2UX4 - chains L and M of the 3 polymer chains in the assembly; structure by X-ray diffraction, 2.51 A resolution.

Chain L:
Name: Reaction center protein L chain
From: Rhodobacter sphaeroides
Reference sequence: P0C0Y8 (RCEL_RHOSH); numbering as in UniProt (aligned over 1-281)
Chain sequence (281 residues; numbered 1 to 281; the number before each row is that of its first residue):
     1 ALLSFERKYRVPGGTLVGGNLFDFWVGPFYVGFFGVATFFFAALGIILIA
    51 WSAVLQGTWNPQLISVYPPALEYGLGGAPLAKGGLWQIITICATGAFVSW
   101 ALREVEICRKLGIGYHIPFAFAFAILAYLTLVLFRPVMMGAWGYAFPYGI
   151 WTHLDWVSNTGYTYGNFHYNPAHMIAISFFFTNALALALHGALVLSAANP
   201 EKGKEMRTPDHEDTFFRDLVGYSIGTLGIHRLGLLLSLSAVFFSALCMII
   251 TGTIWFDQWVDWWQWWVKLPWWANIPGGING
Ion coordination: bacteriochlorophyll a Mg site 1 near His-153 (its only coordinating residue here); bacteriochlorophyll a Mg site 2 near His-173 (its only coordinating residue here); Fe ion: His-190, His-230 (shared with His-219(M), Glu-234(M), His-266(M) of chain M)
Ligand contacts:
  - bacteriochlorophyll a (BCL), molecule 1: Ile-46, Ile-49, Tyr-128, Leu-131, Phe-146, Ile-150, Trp-151, His-153, Leu-154, Trp-156, Val-157
  - bacteriochlorophyll a (BCL), molecule 2: Phe-97, Phe-121, Ala-124, Ile-125, Ala-127, Tyr-128, Leu-131, Trp-156, Val-157, Ser-158, Thr-160, Gly-161, Tyr-162, Asn-166, Phe-167, His-168, His-173, Ala-176, Ile-177, Phe-180, Phe-181, Val-241, Ser-244, Ala-245, Cys-247, Met-248
  - bacteriochlorophyll a (BCL), molecule 3: Val-157, Tyr-162, His-168, Phe-181
  - bacteriochlorophyll a (BCL), molecule 4: His-168, Met-174, Ile-177, Ser-178, Phe-181, Thr-182, Leu-185
  - bacteriopheophytin a (BPH), molecule 1: Thr-38, Phe-41, Ala-42, Gly-45, Ile-49, Ile-89, Cys-92, Ala-93, Ala-96, Phe-97, Trp-100, Glu-104, Ile-117, Ala-120, Phe-121, Phe-123, Ala-124, Tyr-128, Phe-146, Tyr-148, Gly-149, Ile-150, His-153, Phe-180, Ser-237, Leu-238, Val-241
  - bacteriopheophytin a (BPH), molecule 2: Phe-181, Ala-184, Leu-185, Ala-188, Leu-189, Phe-216, Leu-219, Val-220
  - heptane-1,2,3-triol (HTO): Trp-86, Gln-87, Thr-90, Ile-91, Thr-94, Leu-133, Trp-142
  - ubiquinone-10 (U10): Phe-29, Tyr-30, Val-31, Gly-35, Trp-100, Arg-103
  - ubiquinone-2 (UQ2): Thr-182, Leu-185, Ala-186, Leu-189, His-190, Leu-193, Val-194, Glu-212, Asp-213, Phe-216, Tyr-222, Ser-223, Ile-224, Gly-225, Thr-226, Ile-229, Leu-232

Chain M:
Name: Reaction center protein M chain
From: Rhodobacter sphaeroides
Reference sequence: P0C0Y9 (RCEM_RHOSH); residues 1-307 here = UniProt positions 1-307
Chain sequence (307 residues; numbered 1 to 307; the number before each row is that of its first residue):
     1 AEYQNIFSQVQVRGPADLGMTEDVNLANRSGVGPFSTLLGWFGNAQLGPI
    51 YLGSLGVLSLFSGLMWFFTIGIWFWYQAGWNPAVFLRDLFFFSLEPPAPE
   101 YGLSFAAPLKEGGLWLIASFFMFVAVWSWWGRTYLRAQALGMGKHTAWAF
   151 LSAIWLWMVLGFIRPILMGSWSEAVPYGIFSHLDWTNNFSLVHGNLFYNP
   201 FHGLSIAFLYGSALLFAMHGATILAVSRFGGERELEQIADRGTAAERAAL
   251 FWRWTMGFNATMEGIHRWAIWMAVLVTLTGGIGILLSGTVVDNWYVWGQN
   301 HGMAPLN
Not modelled in the structure: 304-307
Ion coordination: bacteriochlorophyll a Mg site 1 near His-182 (its only coordinating residue here); bacteriochlorophyll a Mg site 2 near His-202 (its only coordinating residue here); Fe ion: His-219, Glu-234, His-266 (shared with His-190(L), His-230(L) of chain L)
Ligand contacts:
  - bacteriochlorophyll a (BCL), molecule 1: Trp-66, Met-122, Val-126, Phe-150, Ala-153, Ile-154, Leu-156, Trp-157, Leu-160, Trp-185, Thr-186, Asn-187, Phe-189, Ser-190, Asn-195, Leu-196, Phe-197, His-202, Ser-205, Ile-206, Leu-209, Tyr-210, Val-276, Thr-277, Gly-280, Gly-281, Gly-283, Ile-284
  - bacteriochlorophyll a (BCL), molecule 2: Phe-67, Leu-89, Met-122, Trp-157, Leu-160, Val-175, Ile-179, His-182, Leu-183, Trp-185, Thr-186
  - bacteriochlorophyll a (BCL), molecule 3: Thr-186, Phe-197, Leu-209, Tyr-210
  - bacteriochlorophyll a (BCL), molecule 4: Phe-197, Gly-203, Ile-206, Ala-207, Tyr-210, Gly-211, Leu-214
  - bacteriopheophytin a (BPH), molecule 1: Ser-59, Leu-60, Gly-63, Leu-64, Trp-66, Phe-67, Ala-125, Val-126, Trp-129, Thr-133, Thr-146, Ala-149, Phe-150, Ala-153, Ala-273, Val-274, Val-276, Thr-277
  - bacteriopheophytin a (BPH), molecule 2: Tyr-210, Ala-213, Leu-214, Ala-217, Met-218, Trp-252, Thr-255, Met-256
  - spheroidene (SPO): Trp-66, Phe-67, Phe-68, Ile-70, Gly-71, Phe-74, Trp-75, Phe-85, Leu-89, Phe-105, Trp-115, Leu-116, Ser-119, Phe-120, Met-122, Phe-123, Trp-157, Met-158, Leu-160, Gly-161, Phe-162, Trp-171, Val-175, Tyr-177, Gly-178, Ile-179, His-182
  - ubiquinone-10 (U10): Leu-214, Leu-215, Met-218, His-219, Thr-222, Ile-223, Ala-245, Ala-248, Ala-249, Trp-252, Met-256, Phe-258, Asn-259, Ala-260, Thr-261, Met-262, Ile-265, Trp-268, Met-272

How chain L and chain M interact:
Pairs across the interface (217; chain L residue first):
  Leu-3(L) with Leu-250(M), hydrophobic; Arg-253(M); Asn-259(M)
  Phe-5(L) with Arg-241(M); Glu-246(M)
  Glu-6(L) with Leu-250(M); Arg-253(M); Trp-254(M), hydrogen bond
  Lys-8(L) with Glu-246(M), salt bridge
  Tyr-9(L) with Thr-243(M), hydrogen bond; Glu-246(M), hydrogen bond; Arg-247(M); Leu-250(M), hydrophobic; Trp-254(M)
  Arg-10(L) with Trp-254(M)
  Trp-25(L) with Trp-254(M)
  Pro-28(L) with Arg-253(M); Trp-254(M); Gly-257(M)
  Phe-29(L) with Trp-254(M); Thr-255(M); Met-256(M); Gly-257(M)
  Tyr-30(L) with Trp-254(M), hydrogen bond (backbone-backbone)
  Gln-62(L) with His-301(M)
  Trp-100(L) with Thr-255(M)
  Arg-103(L) with Trp-254(M), hydrogen bond (side chain-backbone); Thr-255(M), hydrogen bond (side chain-backbone)
  Glu-104(L) with Phe-251(M); Thr-255(M)
  Ile-107(L) with Phe-251(M), hydrophobic; Trp-254(M), hydrophobic; Thr-255(M)
  Cys-108(L) with Phe-251(M), hydrophobic
  Lys-110(L) with Trp-254(M)
  Leu-111(L) with Arg-247(M), hydrogen bond (backbone-side chain); Leu-250(M); Phe-251(M); Trp-254(M), hydrophobic
  Gly-112(L) with Arg-228(M), hydrogen bond (backbone-side chain); Phe-229(M)
  Ile-113(L) with Ala-225(M); Val-226(M), hydrophobic; Arg-228(M); Phe-229(M), hydrophobic; Arg-247(M); Phe-251(M), hydrophobic
  Gly-114(L) with Ala-225(M), hydrogen bond (backbone-backbone); Arg-228(M)
  His-116(L) with Gln-4(M), hydrogen bond (side chain-backbone); Ala-221(M); Leu-224(M); Ala-225(M)
  Ile-117(L) with Ala-221(M), hydrophobic; Thr-222(M); Phe-251(M), hydrophobic; Trp-252(M), hydrophobic
  Trp-151(L) with Phe-197(M)
  Leu-154(L) with Phe-197(M)
  Asp-155(L) with Tyr-198(M)
  Ser-158(L) with Phe-197(M)
  Tyr-162(L) with Asn-187(M), hydrogen bond; Leu-191(M)
  Asn-166(L) with Leu-183(M); Asn-187(M)
  His-168(L) with Leu-183(M), hydrogen bond (side chain-backbone); Thr-186(M)
  Tyr-169(L) with Phe-180(M); Asp-184(M), hydrogen bond
  Met-174(L) with Phe-180(M), hydrophobic; Leu-183(M), hydrophobic
  Phe-180(L) with Leu-209(M); Ala-213(M), hydrophobic
  Asn-183(L) with Ser-212(M); Ala-213(M); Phe-216(M)
  Ala-184(L) with Ala-273(M)
  Ala-186(L) with Phe-216(M)
  Leu-187(L) with Ser-212(M); Phe-216(M); Ala-269(M)
  Ala-188(L) with Ala-273(M)
  His-190(L) with Phe-216(M); His-219(M), hydrogen bond; Glu-234(M), salt bridge; His-266(M), hydrogen bond
  Gly-191(L) with His-266(M)
  Ala-192(L) with His-145(M); Thr-146(M); Ile-270(M), hydrophobic
  Val-194(L) with Glu-234(M); Leu-235(M); His-266(M)
  Leu-195(L) with His-145(M); Glu-263(M); His-266(M); Arg-267(M); Ile-270(M), hydrophobic
  Ser-196(L) with Met-142(M); Gly-143(M), hydrogen bond (backbone-backbone); His-145(M)
  Ala-197(L) with Met-142(M), hydrophobic; Leu-235(M), hydrophobic
  Ala-198(L) with Leu-235(M), hydrophobic
  Asn-199(L) with Gly-143(M); His-145(M); Glu-263(M), hydrogen bond; Arg-267(M), hydrogen bond
  Pro-200(L) with Gly-141(M); Gly-143(M)
  Glu-201(L) with Gln-138(M); Gly-141(M), hydrogen bond (backbone-backbone); Met-142(M); Lys-144(M), salt bridge
  Met-206(L) with Leu-235(M); Ile-238(M), hydrophobic; Ala-239(M), hydrophobic
  Arg-207(L) with Glu-22(M), salt bridge; Leu-140(M), hydrogen bond (side chain-backbone); Gly-141(M); Met-142(M); Leu-235(M)
  Thr-208(L) with Leu-235(M)
  Pro-209(L) with Leu-235(M)
  Asp-210(L) with Met-20(M)
  His-211(L) with Met-20(M); Glu-22(M), salt bridge; Met-142(M)
  Glu-212(L) with Leu-235(M)
  Asp-213(L) with Asn-44(M)
  Thr-214(L) with Gly-19(M); Met-20(M), hydrogen bond (side chain-backbone); Arg-29(M); Leu-140(M)
  Phe-215(L) with Thr-133(M); Arg-136(M); Ala-137(M); Leu-140(M), hydrophobic; Thr-146(M)
  Arg-217(L) with Asn-44(M); Gln-46(M); Gly-48(M); Pro-49(M); Ile-50(M)
  Asp-218(L) with Val-24(M); Arg-29(M), salt bridge; Ile-50(M); Tyr-51(M), hydrogen bond (backbone-backbone); Arg-132(M), hydrogen bond (backbone-side chain); Leu-140(M)
  Leu-219(L) with Trp-129(M); Arg-132(M), hydrogen bond (backbone-side chain); Thr-133(M)
  Val-220(L) with Ile-50(M)
  Gly-221(L) with Leu-47(M); Gly-48(M), hydrogen bond (backbone-backbone); Pro-49(M); Ile-50(M)
  Tyr-222(L) with Leu-39(M); Asn-44(M), hydrogen bond (side chain-backbone); Gln-46(M)
  Ser-223(L) with Asn-44(M), hydrogen bond (backbone-side chain)
  Ile-224(L) with Gly-43(M); Asn-44(M), hydrogen bond (backbone-backbone)
  Gly-225(L) with Asn-44(M)
  Thr-226(L) with Glu-232(M)
  Leu-227(L) with Asn-5(M); Leu-224(M), hydrophobic; Glu-232(M)
  Gly-228(L) with Phe-42(M)
  Ile-229(L) with Phe-216(M)
  His-230(L) with His-219(M), hydrogen bond; Gly-220(M); Ile-223(M); Glu-234(M), salt bridge; His-266(M)
  Arg-231(L) with Tyr-3(M); Asn-5(M), hydrogen bond (side chain-backbone); Ile-6(M), hydrogen bond (side chain-backbone); Phe-7(M); Ser-8(M), hydrogen bond; Trp-41(M); Phe-42(M), hydrogen bond (side chain-backbone)
  Leu-232(L) with Phe-42(M)
  Gly-233(L) with Phe-216(M)
  Leu-234(L) with Ala-217(M); Ala-221(M), hydrophobic; Leu-224(M), hydrophobic
  Ser-237(L) with Ala-213(M); Ala-217(M), hydrogen bond (side chain-backbone)
  Trp-263(L) with Phe-90(M), hydrophobic; Phe-180(M), hydrophobic
  Trp-266(L) with Leu-86(M), hydrogen bond (side chain-backbone); Arg-87(M), hydrogen bond (side chain-backbone)
  Val-267(L) with Arg-87(M); Phe-91(M), hydrophobic
  Trp-272(L) with Ala-83(M); Leu-86(M), hydrophobic; Arg-87(M), hydrogen bond (backbone-side chain)
  Ala-273(L) with Arg-87(M)
  Ile-275(L) with Asn-81(M); Ala-83(M), hydrophobic; Val-84(M), hydrophobic; Arg-87(M), hydrogen bond (backbone-side chain)
  Pro-276(L) with Val-84(M)
  Gly-277(L) with Arg-87(M), hydrogen bond (backbone-side chain)
  Gly-278(L) with Gln-77(M), hydrogen bond (backbone-backbone); Val-84(M); Asp-88(M)
  Ile-279(L) with Gln-77(M); Asp-88(M), hydrogen bond (backbone-side chain); Phe-91(M); Phe-92(M), hydrophobic
  Asn-280(L) with Arg-87(M); Asp-88(M), hydrogen bond; Phe-91(M)
  Gly-281(L) with Arg-87(M)
Other interface residues (no listed pair), chain L (97 interface residues in all): Ala-120, Val-157, Phe-181, Leu-189, Leu-193, Lys-204, Leu-235
Other interface residues (no listed pair), chain M (102 interface residues in all): Asp-17, Ala-78, Ala-149, Asn-195, Leu-215, Met-218, Ser-227, Ala-249, Met-272

Overview:
The interface between chain L and chain M involves 97 residues on one side and 102 on the other; the contacts
include 42 hydrogen bonds and 7 salt bridges. Among the polar pairs are Lys-8(L)/Glu-246(M),
His-190(L)/Glu-234(M) and Glu-201(L)/Lys-144(M).
Here chain L is Reaction center protein L chain and chain M is Reaction center protein M chain, both from
Rhodobacter sphaeroides. Entry 2UX4 (X-ray high resolution structure of the photosynthetic reaction center
from Rb. sphaeroides at pH 9 in ...) was determined by X-ray diffraction (same publication as 2J8C, 2J8D,
2UWS, 2UWT, 2UWU, 2UWV and 7 further entries).
